PDB entry 6DCC | X-ray diffraction, 2.10 A resolution | chains A and B

Chain A:
Molecule: 7SK snRNA methylphosphate capping enzyme
Source organism: Homo sapiens
Notes: EC 2.1.1.-
UniProt: Q7L2J0 (MEPCE_HUMAN); residue numbers follow UniProt; this construct covers 400-689
Amino-acid sequence (309 residues; numbered 381 to 689; the number before each row is that of its first residue):
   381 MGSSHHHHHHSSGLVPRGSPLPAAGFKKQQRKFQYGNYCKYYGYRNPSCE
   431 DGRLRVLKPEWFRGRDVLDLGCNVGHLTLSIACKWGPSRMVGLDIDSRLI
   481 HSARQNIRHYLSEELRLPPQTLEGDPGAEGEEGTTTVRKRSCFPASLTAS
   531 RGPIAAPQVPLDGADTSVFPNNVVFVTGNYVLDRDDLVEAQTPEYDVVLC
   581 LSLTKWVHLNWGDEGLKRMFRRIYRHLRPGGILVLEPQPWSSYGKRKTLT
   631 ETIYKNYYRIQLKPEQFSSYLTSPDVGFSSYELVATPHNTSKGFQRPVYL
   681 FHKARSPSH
Disordered / not traced: 381-411, 492-546, 688-689
Differences from the reference sequence: expression tag (381-399)
Swiss-Prot annotation at these positions:
  - binding site (S-adenosyl-L-methionine): Tyr-422, Arg-433, Gly-451 to Asn-453, Asp-474, Ile-475, Asn-559, Tyr-560, Leu-581
  - cross-link: Lys-643 (Glycyl lysine isopeptide (Lys-Gly) (interchain with G-Cter in SUMO2))
  - mutagenesis: Tyr-421 (Y421A: Nearly abolished methyltransferase activity), Val-447 to Asp-449 (Abolished methyltransferase activity and reduced interaction with LARP7, without affecting interaction with P-TEFb), Lys-585 (K585A: Decreased methyltransferase activity), Phe-674 (F674A: Strongly reduced methyltransferase activity)
Residues lining bound ligands: S-adenosylhomocysteine (SAH): Tyr-415, Gly-416, Asn-417, Tyr-421, Tyr-422, Arg-425, Arg-433, Leu-450, Gly-451, Cys-452, Asn-453, Leu-457, Leu-473, Asp-474, Ile-475, Asp-476, Leu-479, Gly-558, Asn-559, Tyr-560, Val-561, Leu-581, Ser-582, Leu-583, Trp-586, Val-587, Trp-591, Glu-616

Chain B:
Molecule: human 7SK RNA stem-loop 1 proximal methylated
Sequence (36 nucleotides; each row starts with the number of its first residue; note: 80 numbers in that range are skipped by the numbering (no residue carries them; nothing is unmodelled there)):
     1 XGAUGUGAGGCUUCGG
    97 CCUCACCGCUCCAUGUGCGA
Modified / non-standard residues: G5J (5'-O-[(S)-hydroxy{[(R)-hydroxy{[(S)-hydroxy(methoxy)phosphoryl]oxy}phosphoryl]oxy}phosphoryl]guanosine) at position 1

Chain A / chain B interface:
Contacting residue pairs (40; chain A residue first):
  Gly-416(A) / G5J_1(B)
  Tyr-418(A) / G5J_1(B)
  Cys-419(A) / G111(B)  hydrogen bond to the base
  Lys-420(A) / U110(B)  hydrogen bond to the sugar
  Lys-420(A) / G111(B)  base contact
  Tyr-421(A) / G5J_1(B)
  Gly-423(A) / U110(B)  sugar contact
  Gly-423(A) / G111(B)  sugar contact
  Tyr-424(A) / G5J_1(B)
  Tyr-424(A) / A109(B)  base contact
  Tyr-424(A) / U110(B)  hydrogen bond to the sugar
  Arg-425(A) / G5J_1(B)
  Cys-429(A) / U112(B)  base contact
  Val-454(A) / G111(B)  base contact
  His-456(A) / U112(B)  stacking on the base
  His-481(A) / G113(B)  sugar contact
  Ser-482(A) / G111(B)  hydrogen bond to the base
  Ser-482(A) / G113(B)  hydrogen bond to the sugar
  Gln-485(A) / G113(B)  phosphate contact
  Gln-485(A) / C114(B)  hydrogen bond to the phosphate
  Asn-486(A) / U112(B)  hydrogen bond to the sugar
  Asn-486(A) / G113(B)  sugar contact
  Arg-488(A) / G113(B)  salt bridge to the phosphate
  Arg-488(A) / C114(B)  salt bridge to the phosphate
  His-489(A) / U112(B)  hydrogen bond to the phosphate
  His-489(A) / G113(B)  salt bridge to the phosphate
  Tyr-490(A) / U112(B)  hydrogen bond to the base
  Ser-582(A) / G5J_1(B)
  Lys-585(A) / G5J_1(B)
  Trp-586(A) / G5J_1(B)
  Gln-618(A) / G5J_1(B)
  Ser-622(A) / G5J_1(B)
  Lys-625(A) / G5J_1(B)
  Lys-625(A) / G2(B)  hydrogen bond to the base
  Arg-626(A) / G5J_1(B)
  Ser-671(A) / G5J_1(B)
  Gly-673(A) / G5J_1(B)
  Gly-673(A) / G2(B)  phosphate contact
  Phe-674(A) / G5J_1(B)
  Arg-676(A) / G5J_1(B)

In short:
29 residues of chain A face 8 of chain B across their interface, with 10 hydrogen bonds, 3 salt bridges and 1
aromatic stacking contact. Polar pairs include Cys-419(A)/G111(B), Ser-482(A)/G111(B) and Tyr-490(A)/U112(B).
Ligands of chain A: S-adenosylhomocysteine.
Here chain A is 7SK snRNA methylphosphate capping enzyme (Homo sapiens) and chain B is human 7SK RNA stem-loop
1 proximal methylated. Entry 6DCC (Structure of methylphosphate capping enzyme methyltransferase domain in
complex with 5' end of 7SK RNA) was determined by X-ray diffraction together with 6DCB from the same study.
